PDB entry 1CC6 | X-ray diffraction, 2.20 A resolution | chain A

# Chain A
Molecule: Protein (P-hydroxybenzoate hydroxylase)
From: Pseudomonas fluorescens
Notes: EC 1.14.13.2
Reference sequence: P00438 (PHHY_PSEFL); residue numbers follow UniProt; this construct covers 1-394
Chain sequence (394 residues; numbered 1 to 394; the number before each row is that of its first residue):
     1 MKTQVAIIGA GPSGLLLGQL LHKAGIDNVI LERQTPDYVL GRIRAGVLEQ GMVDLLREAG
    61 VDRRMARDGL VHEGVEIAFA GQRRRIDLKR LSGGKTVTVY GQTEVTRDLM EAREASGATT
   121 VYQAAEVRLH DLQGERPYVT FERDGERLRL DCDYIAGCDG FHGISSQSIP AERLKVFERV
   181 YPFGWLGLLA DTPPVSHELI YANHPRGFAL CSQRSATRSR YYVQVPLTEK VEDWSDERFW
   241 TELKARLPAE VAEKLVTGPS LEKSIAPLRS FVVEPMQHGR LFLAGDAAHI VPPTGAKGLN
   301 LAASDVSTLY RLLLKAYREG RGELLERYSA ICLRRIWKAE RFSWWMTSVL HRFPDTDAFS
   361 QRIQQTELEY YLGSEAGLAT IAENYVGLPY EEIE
Not modelled in the structure: 392-394
Sequence notes: engineered mutation Ser116 (Cys in P00438), Ser166 (Arg in P00438)
Residues lining bound ligands:
  - FAD (flavin-adenine dinucleotide): Ile8, Gly9, Ala10, Gly11, Pro12, Ser13, Gly14, Leu31, Glu32, Arg33, Gln34, Val39, Arg42, Arg44, Ala45, Gly46, Val47, Gln102, Val127, Cys158, Asp159, Gly160, His162, Gly163, Ile164, Tyr222, Ala266, Ala284, Gly285, Asp286, Pro293, Ala296, Lys297, Gly298, Leu299, Asn300, Ala302
  - P-hydroxybenzoic acid (PHB): Arg44, Ala45, Gly46, Val47, Trp185, Leu199, Tyr201, Leu210, Ser212, Gln213, Arg214, Arg220, Tyr222, Pro293, Thr294, Gly295, Ala296
Curated features (UniProtKB/Swiss-Prot):
  - binding site (FAD): Ser13, Glu32, Arg42 to Val47, Gln102, Asp286, Leu299, Asn300
  - binding site (substrate): Tyr201, Ser212 to Arg214, Tyr222, Pro293
  - site (Important for catalytic activity): Tyr201, Tyr385
  - mutagenesis: Arg33 (R33E: Slight decrease of affinity for p-OHB and strong decrease of affinity for NADPH; R33K: Slight decrease of affinity for p-OHB and NADPH ...), Gln34 (Q34K: Slight decrease of affinity for p-OHB and NADPH; Q34R: Slight decrease of affinity for p-OHB and NADPH; Q34T: Slight decrease of affinity for p-OHB and NADPH), Tyr38 (Y38E: Slight decrease of affinity for p-OHB and strong decrease of affinity for NADPH; Y38F: Slight decrease of affinity for p-OHB and strong decrease of affinity for NADPH ...), Arg42 (R42K: 4-fold and 10-fold decrease of affinity for p-OHB and NADPH, respectively. The turnover rate of p-hydroxybenzoate hydroxylase results from impaired binding of NADPH ...), Arg44 (R44K: Decrease of affinity for the flavin prosthetic group. It affects NADPH binding, resulting in a low yield of the charge-transfer species between reduced flavin and NADP), Phe161 (F161A: Decrease of affinity for NADPH; F161G: Decrease of affinity for NADPH), His162 (H162D: No significant changes in affinity for p-OHB are observed. However, the affinity for NADPH decreases strongly; H162K: No significant changes in affinity for p-OHB are observed ...), Arg214 (R214K: Strong decrease of affinity for NADPH and 4-fold decrease of affinity for p-OHB are observed), Tyr222 (Y222A: Results in the removal of a large side chain involving in the binding of the carboxyl group of the substrate), Arg269 (R269D: No significant changes in affinity for p-OHB are observed. However, the affinity for NADPH decreases strongly; R269K: No significant changes in affinity for p-OHB are observed ...)
What the authors report for this chain:
  - mutagenesis - F161A, F161G, R166S (5 10-fold): decreased binding to NADPH
  - mutagenesis - R166S: decreased expression
  - mutagenesis - R166S: decreased stability
  - mutagenesis - R166S: unchanged catalytic activity
  - mutagenesis - F161A, F161G: unchanged expression

# In short
Chain A binds flavin-adenine dinucleotide and P-hydroxybenzoic acid. Curated annotation (UniProt) lists 12
FAD-binding residues, 6 substrate-binding residues and 10 mutagenesis sites. The paper reports that F161A,
F161G and R166S reduce binding to NADPH; R166S reduces expression.
Chain A is Protein (P-hydroxybenzoate hydroxylase) (Pseudomonas fluorescens); the structure, PHE161 and ARG166
variants of P-hydroxybenzoate hydroxylase. implications for NADPH recognition and structural stability, was
determined by X-ray diffraction, deposited together with 1CC4.
